9OGM - chains H and L of the 17 polymer chains in the assembly; structure by electron microscopy, 3.50 A resolution.

== Chain H ==
Molecule: 10E8 Fab heavy chain
Source organism: Homo sapiens
Notes: antibody fragment or engineered binder
Chain sequence (236 residues; row label = number of the first residue in the row; a row labelled like 52A-52C holds insertion residues (52A, then the next letters in order)):
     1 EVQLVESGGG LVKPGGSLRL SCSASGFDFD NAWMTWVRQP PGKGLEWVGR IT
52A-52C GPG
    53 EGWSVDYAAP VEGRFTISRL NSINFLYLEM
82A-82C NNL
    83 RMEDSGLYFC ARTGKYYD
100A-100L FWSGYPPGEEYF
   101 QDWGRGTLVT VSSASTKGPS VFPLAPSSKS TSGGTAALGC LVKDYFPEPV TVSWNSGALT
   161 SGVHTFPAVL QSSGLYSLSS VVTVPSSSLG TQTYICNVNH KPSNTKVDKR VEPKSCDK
Unresolved in the structure: 113-218
Disulfides: Cys22-Cys92

== Chain L ==
Molecule: 10E8 Fab light chain
Source organism: Homo sapiens
Notes: antibody fragment or engineered binder
Chain sequence (215 residues; each row starts with the number of its first residue; note: 1 number in that range is skipped by the numbering (no residue carries it; nothing is unmodelled there); a row labelled like 95A-95C holds insertion residues (95A, then the next letters in order)):
     1 SYELTQETG
    11 VSVALGRTVT ITCRGDSLRS HYASWYQKKP GQAPILLFYG KNNRPSGVPD RFSGSASGNR
    71 ASLTISGAQA EDDAEYYCSS RDKSG
95A-95C SRL
    96 SVFGGGTKLT VLSQPKAAPS VTLFPPSSEE LQANKATLVC LISDFYPGAV TVAWKADSSP
   156 VKAGVETTTP SKQSNNKYAA SSYLSLTPEQ WKSHRSYSCQ VTHEGSTVEK TVAPTECS
Unresolved in the structure: 1, 106-213
Disulfides: Cys23-Cys88

== How chain H and chain L interact ==
Contacting residue pairs - 51 pairs, chain H then chain L:
  Lys43(H) - Tyr2(L)  hydrogen bond
  Gly44(H) - Tyr87(L)
  Leu45(H) - Tyr87(L)  hydrophobic
  Leu45(H) - Phe98(L)
  Glu46(H) - Phe98(L)
  Trp47(H) - Leu95C(L)  hydrophobic
  Trp47(H) - Ser96(L)
  Trp47(H) - Val97(L)  hydrophobic
  Trp47(H) - Phe98(L)
  Arg50(H) - Arg95B(L)
  Asp58(H) - Arg95B(L)  salt bridge
  Tyr59(H) - Leu95C(L)
  Ala60(H) - Leu95C(L)  hydrophobic
  Ala61(H) - Leu95C(L)
  Phe91(H) - Pro44(L)
  Tyr98(H) - Tyr32(L)  hydrophobic
  Tyr98(H) - Tyr49(L)  hydrophobic
  Tyr98(H) - Gly50(L)
  Tyr98(H) - Asn52(L)
  Tyr98(H) - Asn53(L)
  Asp100(H) - Tyr32(L)  hydrogen bond (backbone-side chain)
  Phe100A(H) - Tyr32(L)
  Ser100C(H) - Tyr32(L)  hydrogen bond
  Gly100D(H) - Tyr32(L)
  Tyr100E(H) - Ser30(L)
  Tyr100E(H) - His31(L)
  Pro100F(H) - His31(L)
  Pro100F(H) - Gly95(L)
  Pro100G(H) - His31(L)
  Pro100G(H) - Arg91(L)
  Pro100G(H) - Gly95(L)
  Pro100G(H) - Ser95A(L)
  Gly100H(H) - His31(L)  hydrogen bond (backbone-side chain)
  Gly100H(H) - Arg91(L)
  Glu100I(H) - His31(L)
  Glu100I(H) - Tyr32(L)
  Glu100I(H) - Ser90(L)  hydrogen bond
  Glu100I(H) - Arg91(L)  salt bridge
  Glu100I(H) - Ser96(L)
  Glu100J(H) - Arg91(L)  salt bridge
  Glu100J(H) - Ser96(L)  hydrogen bond
  Tyr100K(H) - Tyr36(L)
  Tyr100K(H) - Leu46(L)  hydrophobic
  Tyr100K(H) - Tyr49(L)  hydrogen bond
  Phe100L(H) - Tyr36(L)  hydrogen bond (backbone-side chain)
  Phe100L(H) - Phe98(L)  hydrophobic
  Gln101(H) - Leu46(L)
  Trp103(H) - Tyr36(L)  hydrophobic
  Trp103(H) - Pro44(L)  hydrogen bond (side chain-backbone)
  Trp103(H) - Phe98(L)  hydrophobic
  Gly104(H) - Ala43(L)
Also at the interface, not in a pair above, chain H (29 interface residues in all): Val37, Tyr99
Also at the interface, not in a pair above, chain L (28 interface residues in all): Ser34, Gln42, Ile45, Lys51, Ser94, Gly100

== Overview ==
Chain H and chain L form an interface of 29 and 28 residues respectively, with 9 hydrogen bonds and 3 salt
bridges. Polar contacts include Asp58(H)-Arg95B(L), Glu100J(H)-Arg91(L) and Glu100I(H)-Arg91(L).
Chain H is 10E8 Fab heavy chain and chain L is 10E8 Fab light chain, both from Homo sapiens; the structure,
BG505 MD39.3 Env gp151 MPER nanodisc in complex with 10E8, BG18 and VRC01 Fabs (1x 10E8 ..., was determined by
electron microscopy, deposited together with 9OGL.
